Entry 4BY1 (X-ray diffraction, 3.60 A resolution); this record covers chains D and G of the 16 polymer chains in the assembly.

Chain D:
Protein: DNA-directed RNA polymerase II subunit RPB4
Source organism: Saccharomyces cerevisiae
UniProt: P20433 (RPB4_YEAST); residues 1-221 here = UniProt positions 1-221
Amino-acid sequence (221 residues; each row starts with the number of its first residue):
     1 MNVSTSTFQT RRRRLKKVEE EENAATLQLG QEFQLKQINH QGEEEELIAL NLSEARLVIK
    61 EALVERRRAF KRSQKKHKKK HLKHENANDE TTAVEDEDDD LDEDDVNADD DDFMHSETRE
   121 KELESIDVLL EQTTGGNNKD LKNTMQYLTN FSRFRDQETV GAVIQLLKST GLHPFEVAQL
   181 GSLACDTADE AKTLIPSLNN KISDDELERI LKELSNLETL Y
Not modelled in the structure: 1-3, 77-117
UniProt features mapped onto this chain:
  - modified residue: M1 (N-acetylmethionine), T91 (Phosphothreonine), T92 (Phosphothreonine)

Chain G:
Protein: DNA-directed RNA polymerase II subunit RPB7
Source organism: Saccharomyces cerevisiae
UniProt: P34087 (RPB7_YEAST); numbering as in UniProt (aligned over 1-171)
Amino-acid sequence (171 residues; each row starts with the number of its first residue):
     1 MFFIKDLSLN ITLHPSFFGP RMKQYLKTKL LEEVEGSCTG KFGYILCVLD YDNIDIQRGR
    61 ILPTDGSAEF NVKYRAVVFK PFKGEVVDGT VVSCSQHGFE VQVGPMKVFV TKHLMPQDLT
   121 FNAGSNPPSY QSSEDVITIK SRIRVKIEGC ISQVSSIHAI GSIKEDYLGA I
UniProt features mapped onto this chain:
  - mutagenesis: V108 to H113 (Lowers nucleic-acid binding of RPB4-RPB7 by 10-fold; no effect on association with Pol II core complex; abolishes transcriptional activity of Pol II), I151 to H158 (No effect on nucleic-acid binding of RPB4-RPB7 and on association with Pol II core complex; abolishes transcriptional activity of Pol II)

How chain D and chain G interact:
Residue-residue contacts - 93 pairs, chain D then chain G:
  T5(D) with S8(G); L9(G); F42(G); Y74(G)
  S6(D) with L7(G); S8(G), hydrogen bond (backbone-backbone)
  T7(D) with S8(G); F42(G)
  F8(D) with D6(G)
  E22(D) with K83(G)
  N23(D) with K80(G); F82(G); K83(G)
  A24(D) with K83(G)
  A25(D) with K83(G)
  L29(D) with F82(G), hydrophobic
  G30(D) with F82(G)
  E32(D) with K5(G), salt bridge; K41(G); F42(G)
  F33(D) with F3(G), hydrophobic; K5(G); K41(G); F42(G); K80(G)
  Q37(D) with K5(G)
  N39(D) with R75(G)
  H40(D) with D6(G); K73(G); R75(G)
  E45(D) with D6(G); R75(G), salt bridge
  L47(D) with F3(G), hydrophobic
  I48(D) with F3(G); I4(G), hydrogen bond (backbone-backbone)
  A49(D) with F2(G); F3(G), hydrophobic
  L50(D) with F2(G), hydrogen bond (backbone-backbone); I4(G), hydrophobic; V77(G), hydrophobic
  L52(D) with F2(G), hydrophobic
  V58(D) with I4(G), hydrophobic; L49(G), hydrophobic; V77(G), hydrophobic
  I59(D) with C47(G), hydrophobic; V77(G), hydrophobic
  E65(D) with D52(G)
  R66(D) with L31(G); E35(G), salt bridge; C47(G); V48(G), hydrogen bond (side chain-backbone); Y51(G)
  A69(D) with Y51(G), hydrophobic
  F70(D) with Y51(G)
  R72(D) with D52(G), salt bridge
  S73(D) with Q24(G)
  T134(D) with E35(G)
  N138(D) with E35(G); G36(G); L46(G), hydrogen bond (side chain-backbone)
  D140(D) with G36(G); Y44(G); P105(G)
  L141(D) with L46(G)
  N143(D) with G104(G)
  T144(D) with F2(G); L46(G); G104(G); P105(G)
  Y147(D) with D88(G), hydrogen bond (side chain-backbone); V103(G); G104(G)
  N150(D) with R142(G), hydrogen bond (backbone-side chain)
  F151(D) with D88(G); G89(G); T90(G); R142(G)
  F175(D) with F82(G), hydrophobic; E85(G)
  Q179(D) with E85(G); V86(G)
  L183(D) with V86(G); D88(G); R144(G)
  A184(D) with R144(G), hydrogen bond (backbone-side chain)
  T187(D) with Y167(G)
  D189(D) with Y167(G)
  E190(D) with R144(G), salt bridge; Y167(G)
  T193(D) with Y167(G)
  L194(D) with V86(G); R144(G); Y167(G)
Other interface residues (no listed pair), chain D (56 interface residues in all): S4, I38, A55, A62, L63, L148, A178, S182, C185
Other interface residues (no listed pair), chain G (47 interface residues in all): M1, V34, D50, V78, G84, Q102, D166, L168

Overview:
56 residues of chain D and 47 residues of chain G are in contact, with 8 hydrogen bonds and 5 salt bridges.
Among the polar pairs are E32(D)-K5(G), E45(D)-R75(G) and R66(D)-E35(G). Curated annotation (UniProt) lists 14
mutagenesis sites on chain G.
Chain D is DNA-directed RNA polymerase II subunit RPB4 and chain G is DNA-directed RNA polymerase II subunit
RPB7, both from Saccharomyces cerevisiae; the structure, elongating RNA Polymerase II-Bye1 TLD complex soaked
with AMPCPP, was determined by X-ray diffraction (same publication as 4BXX, 4BXZ and 4BY7).
